7FLP - chains A and B; structure by X-ray diffraction, 1.58 A resolution.

[Chain A]
Protein: Pre-mRNA-splicing factor 8
Organism: Saccharomyces cerevisiae S288C
UniProtKB: P33334 (PRP8_YEAST); numbering as in UniProt (aligned over 1836-2090)
Amino-acid sequence (258 residues; each row starts with the number of its first residue):
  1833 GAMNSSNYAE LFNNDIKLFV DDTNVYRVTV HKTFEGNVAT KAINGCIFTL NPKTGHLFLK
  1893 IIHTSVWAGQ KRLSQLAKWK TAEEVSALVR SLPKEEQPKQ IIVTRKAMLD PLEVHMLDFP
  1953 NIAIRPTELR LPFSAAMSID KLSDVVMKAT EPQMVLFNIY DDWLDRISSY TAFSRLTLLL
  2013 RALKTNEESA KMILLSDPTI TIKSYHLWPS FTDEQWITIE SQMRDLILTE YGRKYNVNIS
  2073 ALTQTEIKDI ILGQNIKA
Not modelled in the structure: 2070-2090
Construct notes: expression tag (1833-1835)
UniProt features mapped onto this chain:
  - mutagenesis: Asp1853 (D1853A: Alters protein folding. Severely impaired growth. Strongly reduced growth at 35 degrees Celsius; when associated with A-1854; D1853N: Reduced growth at 30 degrees Celsius ...), Asp1854 (D1854A: Reduced growth at 30 degrees Celsius. Strongly reduced growth at 16 degrees Celsius. Strongly reduced growth at 35 degrees Celsius; when associated with A-1853 ...), Thr1855 (T1855A: Reduced growth at 30 degrees Celsius. Strongly reduced growth at 16 degrees Celsius), Thr1936 (T1936A: Reduced growth at 30 degrees Celsius. Strongly reduced growth at 16 degrees Celsius), Arg1937 (R1937K: Severely impaired growth. Reduced growth at 30 degrees Celsius. Strongly reduced growth at 16 degrees Celsius)
Small-molecule neighbours: 2-methoxybenzamide (UYY): Tyr1858, Val1860, Ser1906, Arg1937

[Chain B]
Protein: A1 cistron-splicing factor AAR2
Organism: Saccharomyces cerevisiae S288C
UniProtKB: P32357 (AAR2_YEAST); aligned to UniProt positions 1-317 over residues 1-317
Amino-acid sequence (308 residues; each row starts with the number of its first residue; note: 13 numbers in that range are skipped by the numbering (no residue carries them; nothing is unmodelled there); numbers below 1 keep their minus sign (Gly-3 is residue -3)):
    -3 GAMAMNTVPF TSAPIEVTIG IDQYSFNVKE NQPFHGIKDI PIGHVHVIHF QHADNSSMRY
    57 GYWFDCRMGN FYIQYDPKDG LYKMMEERDG AKFENIVHNF KERQMMVSYP KIDEDDTWYN
   117 LTEFVQMDKI RKIVRKDENQ FSYVDSSMTT VQENEL
   166 SSSSSDPAHS LNYTVINFKS REAIRPGHEM EDFLDKSYYL NTVMLQGIFK NSSNYFGELQ
   226 FAFLNAMFFG NYGSSLQWHA MIELICSSAT VPKHMLDKLD EILYYQIKTL PEQYSDILLN
   286 ERVWNICLYS SFQKNSLHNT EKIMENKYPE LL
Not modelled in the structure: -3 to 0, 166-169
Construct notes: expression tag (-3 to 0); conflict Ser166 (Leu153 in P32357), Ser167 (Lys154 in P32357), Ser170 (Asp in P32357)
UniProt features mapped onto this chain:
  - region: Leu261 to Ile282 (Leucine-zipper)
  - modified residue: Ser253 (Phosphoserine), Thr274 (Phosphothreonine)
Small-molecule neighbours: 2-methoxybenzamide (UYY): Gln148, Glu149, Ile181, Leu241, Gln242, Ala245

[Interface between chain A and chain B]
Contacting residue pairs - 17 pairs, chain A then chain B:
  Gln1907(A) with Met195(B); Leu199(B)
  Leu1908(A) with Met195(B), hydrophobic
  Trp1911(A) with Glu194(B); Met195(B), hydrophobic; Phe198(B), hydrophobic
  Asp1942(A) with Lys184(B), salt bridge; Phe198(B)
  Glu1945(A) with Lys184(B), salt bridge
  Val1946(A) with Ile189(B), hydrophobic; Glu194(B); Phe198(B), hydrophobic
  His1947(A) with Glu194(B), salt bridge
  Leu1949(A) with Lys184(B); Ser185(B); Arg186(B)
  Asp1950(A) with Arg186(B), salt bridge

[Overview]
9 residues of chain A face 8 of chain B across their interface, with 4 salt bridges. Polar contacts include
Asp1942(A)-Lys184(B), Glu1945(A)-Lys184(B) and His1947(A)-Glu194(B). Bound to chain A: 2-methoxybenzamide.
Ligands of chain B: 2-methoxybenzamide. Curated annotation (UniProt) lists 5 mutagenesis sites on chain A.
Here chain A is Pre-mRNA-splicing factor 8 and chain B is A1 cistron-splicing factor AAR2, both from
Saccharomyces cerevisiae S288C. Entry 7FLP (PanDDA analysis group deposition -- Aar2/RNaseH in complex with
fragment P05F11 from the F2X-Universal Library) was determined by X-ray diffraction together with 5ST0, 5ST1,
5ST2, 5ST3, 5ST4, 5ST5 and 248 further entries from the same study.
